Entry 5TIA (X-ray diffraction, 2.44 A resolution); this record covers chains C and D of the 4 polymer chains in the assembly.

== Chain C (and D) ==
Name: Tryptophan 2,3-dioxygenase
Source organism: Homo sapiens
Notes: EC 1.13.11.11; chain D of this document is another copy of the same molecule, construct and numbering; everything in this record applies to it too
Reference sequence: P48775 (T23O_HUMAN); residue numbers follow UniProt; this construct covers 18-389
Amino-acid sequence (380 residues; row label = number of the first residue in the row):
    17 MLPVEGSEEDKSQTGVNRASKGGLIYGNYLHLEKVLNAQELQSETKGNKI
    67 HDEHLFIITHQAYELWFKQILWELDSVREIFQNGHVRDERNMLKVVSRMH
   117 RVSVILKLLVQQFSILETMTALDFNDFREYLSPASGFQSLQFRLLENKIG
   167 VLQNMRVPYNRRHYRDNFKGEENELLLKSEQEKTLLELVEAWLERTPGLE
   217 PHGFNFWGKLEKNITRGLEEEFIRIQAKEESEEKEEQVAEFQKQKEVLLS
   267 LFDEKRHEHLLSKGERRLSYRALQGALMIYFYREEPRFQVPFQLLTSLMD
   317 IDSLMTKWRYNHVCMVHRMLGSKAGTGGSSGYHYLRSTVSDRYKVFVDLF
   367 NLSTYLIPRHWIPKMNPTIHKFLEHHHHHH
Disordered / not traced: 17-38, 169-179, 238-256, 392-396 (chain D: 17-38, 244-247, 392-396)
Construct notes: initiating methionine (17); expression tag (390-396)
Bound ions: heme Fe near H328 (its only coordinating residue here)
Residues lining bound ligands:
  - heme (HEM): F72, T75, H76, Y79, E80, F83, F129, L132, F140, S151, G152, F153, F158, R159, E162, W324, R325, H328, M331, V332, M335, L336, G341, T342, G343, G344, S345, G347, Y350, L351, T354
  - tryptophan (TRP), molecule 1: F72, H76, F140, R144, L147, A150, S151, L336, A340, G341, T342, G343
  - tryptophan (TRP), molecule 2: V102, R103, E105, W208, R211, T212, P213, I295, R303, F304, P307
Reported in the primary citation:
  - binding site for tryptophan: H76
  - mutagenesis - Y175G (6-fold): decreased catalytic activity
  - mutagenesis - Y175G (100-fold): decreased binding to 8 mM NFK
  - mutagenesis - W208V/R211L: abolished binding to tryptophan
  - post-translational modification sites: K110, K185, K194, K259
  - mutagenesis - E105L/W208V/R211L: unchanged catalytic activity on tryptophan

== How chain C and chain D interact ==
Contacting residue pairs (124):
  L40(C) - Q58(D)
  L40(C) - Y146(D)
  L40(C) - L147(D)
  L40(C) - P149(D)
  L40(C) - A150(D)
  I41(C) - A150(D)
  I41(C) - Q154(D)
  Y42(C) - H76(D)
  Y42(C) - E80(D)  hydrogen bond
  Y42(C) - A150(D)
  Y42(C) - S151(D)
  Y42(C) - Q154(D)  hydrogen bond (backbone-side chain)
  Y42(C) - S155(D)
  Y45(C) - Q58(D)
  Y45(C) - E69(D)  hydrogen bond
  Y45(C) - F72(D)
  Y45(C) - I73(D)
  Y45(C) - L147(D)
  L46(C) - A54(D)
  L46(C) - H76(D)
  L46(C) - Q77(D)  hydrogen bond (backbone-side chain)
  H47(C) - A54(D)
  H47(C) - E56(D)  salt bridge
  K50(C) - K50(D)
  K50(C) - N53(D)  hydrogen bond (side chain-backbone)
  V51(C) - A54(D)  hydrophobic
  V51(C) - Q77(D)
  V51(C) - L81(D)  hydrophobic
  L52(C) - E80(D)
  L52(C) - K84(D)  hydrogen bond (backbone-side chain)
  L52(C) - Q157(D)
  N53(C) - K50(D)  hydrogen bond (backbone-side chain)
  A54(C) - L46(D)
  A54(C) - H47(D)
  A54(C) - V51(D)  hydrophobic
  Q55(C) - L81(D)
  Q55(C) - K84(D)  hydrogen bond
  E56(C) - H47(D)  salt bridge
  L57(C) - W88(D)  hydrophobic
  Q58(C) - L40(D)
  Q58(C) - Y45(D)
  K65(C) - W88(D)
  H67(C) - W88(D)  hydrogen bond (backbone-side chain)
  H67(C) - E89(D)  salt bridge
  H67(C) - S92(D)
  H67(C) - R114(D)  hydrogen bond
  D68(C) - R117(D)  salt bridge
  E69(C) - Y45(D)  hydrogen bond
  H70(C) - K84(D)
  H70(C) - Q85(D)  hydrogen bond
  H70(C) - W88(D)
  L71(C) - Q85(D)  hydrogen bond (backbone-side chain)
  L71(C) - R117(D)
  F72(C) - Y45(D)
  I73(C) - Y45(D)
  I74(C) - L81(D)
  I74(C) - W82(D)  hydrophobic
  I74(C) - Q85(D)
  T75(C) - W82(D)
  H76(C) - Y42(D)
  H76(C) - L46(D)
  Q77(C) - L46(D)  hydrogen bond (side chain-backbone)
  Q77(C) - V51(D)
  Q77(C) - L81(D)
  A78(C) - L81(D)
  A78(C) - W82(D)
  E80(C) - Y42(D)  hydrogen bond
  E80(C) - L48(D)
  L81(C) - V51(D)  hydrophobic
  L81(C) - Q55(D)
  L81(C) - I74(D)
  L81(C) - Q77(D)
  L81(C) - A78(D)
  L81(C) - L81(D)  hydrophobic
  W82(C) - I74(D)  hydrophobic
  W82(C) - T75(D)
  W82(C) - A78(D)
  W82(C) - Q128(D)
  W82(C) - I131(D)  hydrophobic
  K84(C) - L52(D)  hydrogen bond (side chain-backbone)
  K84(C) - Q55(D)  hydrogen bond
  Q85(C) - H70(D)  hydrogen bond
  Q85(C) - L71(D)  hydrogen bond (side chain-backbone)
  Q85(C) - I74(D)
  W88(C) - K65(D)
  W88(C) - H67(D)  hydrogen bond (side chain-backbone)
  W88(C) - H70(D)
  E89(C) - H67(D)  salt bridge
  S92(C) - H67(D)
  R114(C) - H67(D)  hydrogen bond
  R117(C) - D68(D)  salt bridge
  R117(C) - L71(D)
  R117(C) - T134(D)  hydrogen bond (side chain-backbone)
  R117(C) - M135(D)
  V120(C) - S130(D)
  V120(C) - I131(D)  hydrophobic
  V120(C) - T134(D)
  I121(C) - I131(D)  hydrophobic
  L124(C) - L124(D)  hydrophobic
  L124(C) - Q128(D)
  L124(C) - I131(D)  hydrophobic
  Q127(C) - Q127(D)  hydrogen bond
  Q128(C) - W82(D)
  Q128(C) - L124(D)
  S130(C) - V120(D)
  I131(C) - W82(D)  hydrophobic
  I131(C) - V120(D)  hydrophobic
  I131(C) - I121(D)  hydrophobic
  I131(C) - L124(D)  hydrophobic
  T134(C) - R117(D)  hydrogen bond
  T134(C) - V120(D)
  M135(C) - R117(D)
  Y146(C) - L40(D)
  L147(C) - L40(D)
  L147(C) - Y45(D)
  P149(C) - L40(D)
  A150(C) - L40(D)
  A150(C) - Y42(D)
  S151(C) - Y42(D)
  G152(C) - Y42(D)
  Q154(C) - I41(D)
  Q154(C) - Y42(D)  hydrogen bond (side chain-backbone)
  S155(C) - Y42(D)
  Q157(C) - L52(D)
Also at the interface, not in a pair above, chain C (60 interface residues in all): G39, L48, H116, S148
Also at the interface, not in a pair above, chain D (61 interface residues in all): G39, L57, S113, H116, S148, G152

== Overview ==
The interface between chain C and chain D involves 60 residues on one side and 61 on the other, with 25
hydrogen bonds and 6 salt bridges. Polar contacts include H47(C)-E56(D), H67(C)-E89(D) and D68(C)-R117(D). The
paper reports a binding site for tryptophan at H76(C); Y175G of chain C reduces catalytic activity; 3
substitutions were tested in all.
Chain C and chain D are both Tryptophan 2,3-dioxygenase (Homo sapiens); the structure, Crystal structure of
human TDO in complex with Trp, Northeast Structural Genomics Consortium Target HR6161, was determined by X-ray
diffraction, deposited together with 5TI9.
